1UBL - chains S and L; structure by X-ray diffraction, 1.20 A resolution.

== Chain S ==
Molecule: Periplasmic [NiFe] hydrogenase Small subunit
Source organism: Desulfovibrio vulgaris str. 'Miyazaki F'
Notes: EC 1.12.2.1
UniProtKB: P21853 (PHNS_DESVM); residues 1-267 here correspond to UniProt positions 51-317 (UniProt number = residue number + 50)
Chain sequence (267 residues; row label = number of the first residue in the row):
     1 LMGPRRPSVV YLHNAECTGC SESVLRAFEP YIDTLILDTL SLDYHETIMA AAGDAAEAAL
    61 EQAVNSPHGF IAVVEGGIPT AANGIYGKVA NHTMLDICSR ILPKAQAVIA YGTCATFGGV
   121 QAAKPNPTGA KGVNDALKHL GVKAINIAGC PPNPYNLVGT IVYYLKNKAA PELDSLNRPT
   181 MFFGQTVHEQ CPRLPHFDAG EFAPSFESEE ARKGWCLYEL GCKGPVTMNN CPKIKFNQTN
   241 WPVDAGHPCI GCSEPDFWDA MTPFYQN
Bound ions: 4Fe-4S cluster Fe site 1: C17, C20, C114, C150; 4Fe-4S cluster Fe site 2: H188, C191, C216, C222; 3Fe-4S cluster Fe: C231, C249, C252
Ligand contacts:
  - 3Fe-4S cluster (F3S): V187, T227, N229, C231, F236, W241, P242, C249, I250, G251, C252, S253
  - 4Fe-4S cluster (SF4), molecule 1: E16, C17, T18, G19, C20, E75, G112, T113, C114, V120, G149, C150, P151
  - 4Fe-4S cluster (SF4), molecule 2: V187, H188, C191, R193, L194, F197, C216, L217, Y218, C222, G224, P225, V243

== Chain L ==
Molecule: Periplasmic [NiFe] hydrogenase Large subunit
Source organism: Desulfovibrio vulgaris str. 'Miyazaki F'
Notes: EC 1.12.2.1
UniProtKB: P21852 (PHNL_DESVM); numbering as in UniProt (aligned over 19-552)
Chain sequence (534 residues; row label = number of the first residue in the row):
    19 SSYSGPIVVD PVTRIEGHLR IEVEVENGKV KNAYSSSTLF RGLEIILKGR DPRDAQHFTQ
    79 RTCGVCTYTH ALASTRCVDN AVGVHIPKNA TYIRNLVLGA QYLHDHIVHF YHLHALDFVD
   139 VTAALKADPA KAAKVASSIS PRKTTAADLK AVQDKLKTFV ETGQLGPFTN AYFLGGHPAY
   199 YLDPETNLIA TAHYLEALRL QVKAARAMAV FGAKNPHTQF TVVGGVTCYD ALTPQRIAEF
   259 EALWKETKAF VDEVYIPDLL VVAAAYKDWT QYGGTDNFIT FGEFPKDEYD LNSRFFKPGV
   319 VFKRDFKNIK PFDKMQIEEH VRHSWYEGAE ARHPWKGQTQ PKYTDLHGDD RYSWMKAPRY
   379 MGEPMETGPL AQVLIAYSQG HPKVKAVTDA VLAKLGVGPE ALFSTLGRTA ARGIETAVIA
   439 EYVGVMLQEY KDNIAKGDNV ICAPWEMPKQ AEGVGFVNAP RGGLSHWIRI EDGKIGNFQL
   499 VVPSTWTLGP RCDKNKLSPV EASLIGTPVA DAKRPVEILR TVHSFDPCIA CGVH
Curated features (UniProtKB/Swiss-Prot):
  - binding site (Mg(2+)): E62, L498, H552
  - binding site (Ni(2+)): C81, C84, C546, C549
  - binding site (Fe cation): C84, C549
Bound ions: Mg2+: E62, L498, H552; Ni ion: C81, C84, C546, C549 (together with carbon monoxide)
Ligand contacts: carbon monoxide / FNE: E34, C81, V83, C84, T87, H88, A477, P478, R479, L482, V500, P501, S502, C546, C549

== How chain S and chain L interact ==
Pairs across the interface (175):
  L1(S) - Q182(L)
  L1(S) - L183(L)  hydrogen bond (backbone-backbone)
  L1(S) - G184(L)  hydrogen bond (backbone-backbone)
  L1(S) - T187(L)
  M2(S) - Q182(L)
  G3(S) - Q182(L)
  P4(S) - Q182(L)
  R5(S) - Q182(L)
  R6(S) - F177(L)
  R6(S) - T180(L)  hydrogen bond
  R6(S) - Q182(L)  hydrogen bond (backbone-side chain)
  H13(S) - H36(L)  hydrogen bond (backbone-side chain)
  N14(S) - H36(L)
  N14(S) - L57(L)
  A15(S) - L57(L)  hydrophobic
  E16(S) - E34(L)
  E16(S) - H36(L)
  E16(S) - A548(L)
  C17(S) - E34(L)
  C17(S) - R59(L)
  C17(S) - R79(L)
  C17(S) - T80(L)
  C17(S) - C81(L)
  C17(S) - G82(L)  hydrogen bond (backbone-backbone)
  C17(S) - H235(L)
  T18(S) - E34(L)  hydrogen bond
  T18(S) - V83(L)
  G19(S) - G82(L)
  G19(S) - P234(L)
  E22(S) - G82(L)
  E22(S) - V83(L)
  E22(S) - H122(L)
  E22(S) - P234(L)
  S23(S) - P234(L)
  L25(S) - Q219(L)  hydrogen bond (backbone-side chain)
  L25(S) - V220(L)
  R26(S) - H122(L)  hydrogen bond
  R26(S) - Q219(L)  hydrogen bond
  R26(S) - A223(L)
  R26(S) - N233(L)
  F28(S) - R224(L)
  Y31(S) - R217(L)
  D33(S) - R217(L)  salt bridge
  T34(S) - R217(L)  hydrogen bond
  I36(S) - F177(L)
  L37(S) - F177(L)  hydrophobic
  D38(S) - K173(L)  salt bridge
  S41(S) - Q182(L)  hydrogen bond
  L42(S) - G184(L)
  L42(S) - P185(L)
  D43(S) - G184(L)
  Y44(S) - P29(L)
  E46(S) - T31(L)
  E46(S) - R32(L)  hydrogen bond (backbone-backbone)
  E46(S) - H36(L)  salt bridge
  T47(S) - R32(L)
  T47(S) - I33(L)
  T47(S) - L131(L)
  I48(S) - R32(L)
  M49(S) - T31(L)
  M49(S) - R32(L)  hydrogen bond (backbone-side chain)
  M49(S) - P185(L)
  A50(S) - R32(L)  hydrogen bond (backbone-side chain)
  A50(S) - L134(L)  hydrophobic
  A50(S) - P185(L)  hydrogen bond (backbone-backbone)
  A50(S) - A189(L)  hydrophobic
  A51(S) - T31(L)  hydrogen bond (backbone-side chain)
  A51(S) - T187(L)
  A51(S) - N188(L)
  A52(S) - V27(L)  hydrophobic
  A52(S) - P29(L)
  A52(S) - T31(L)
  A52(S) - Y190(L)  hydrogen bond (backbone-side chain)
  G53(S) - V27(L)
  G53(S) - D28(L)
  G53(S) - P29(L)  hydrogen bond (backbone-backbone)
  A55(S) - N188(L)
  A58(S) - N188(L)
  A59(S) - T187(L)
  A59(S) - N188(L)  hydrogen bond (backbone-side chain)
  Q62(S) - T187(L)
  I85(S) - Y361(L)  hydrophobic
  Y86(S) - T56(L)
  Y86(S) - L57(L)
  Y86(S) - F58(L)  hydrogen bond (backbone-backbone)
  Y86(S) - W372(L)  hydrophobic
  G87(S) - T56(L)
  G87(S) - L57(L)
  K88(S) - T56(L)  hydrogen bond (backbone-side chain)
  K88(S) - Y361(L)  hydrogen bond
  K88(S) - D363(L)  salt bridge
  V89(S) - D28(L)
  V89(S) - H36(L)
  A90(S) - D28(L)  hydrogen bond (backbone-side chain)
  N91(S) - D28(L)
  N91(S) - R38(L)
  N91(S) - L364(L)
  M94(S) - H36(L)
  V120(S) - I64(L)
  Q121(S) - R59(L)
  Q121(S) - I64(L)
  A123(S) - I64(L)
  A123(S) - R68(L)
  K124(S) - I64(L)
  K124(S) - R68(L)  hydrogen bond (backbone-side chain)
  P125(S) - I63(L)  hydrophobic
  P125(S) - I64(L)
  P127(S) - R59(L)
  P127(S) - I64(L)
  T128(S) - F58(L)
  T128(S) - R59(L)
  C150(S) - R79(L)  hydrogen bond (backbone-side chain)
  C150(S) - K232(L)
  C150(S) - H235(L)  hydrogen bond (backbone-side chain)
  P151(S) - P234(L)
  P151(S) - H235(L)
  F206(S) - V240(L)  hydrophobic
  F206(S) - T245(L)
  F206(S) - Y247(L)  hydrogen bond (backbone-side chain)
  F206(S) - C460(L)  hydrophobic
  E207(S) - Y247(L)
  E207(S) - C460(L)
  E207(S) - P462(L)
  S208(S) - Y247(L)
  A211(S) - Y247(L)
  R212(S) - Y247(L)
  R212(S) - L250(L)
  R212(S) - N457(L)  hydrogen bond (side chain-backbone)
  F236(S) - K232(L)
  N237(S) - R224(L)  hydrogen bond (backbone-side chain)
  N237(S) - A227(L)
  N237(S) - K232(L)
  N237(S) - N233(L)  hydrogen bond (side chain-backbone)
  Q238(S) - R224(L)
  T239(S) - R224(L)
  T239(S) - A227(L)
  T239(S) - R254(L)  hydrogen bond
  T239(S) - E257(L)  hydrogen bond
  N240(S) - A227(L)  hydrogen bond (side chain-backbone)
  N240(S) - V228(L)  hydrogen bond (side chain-backbone)
  N240(S) - A231(L)
  N240(S) - R254(L)  hydrogen bond
  W241(S) - A231(L)  hydrogen bond (backbone-backbone)
  P242(S) - A231(L)  hydrophobic
  P242(S) - K232(L)
  P242(S) - Q237(L)
  A245(S) - A231(L)  hydrophobic
  A245(S) - T245(L)  hydrogen bond (backbone-side chain)
  A245(S) - C246(L)  hydrogen bond (backbone-backbone)
  G246(S) - T245(L)
  H247(S) - H75(L)
  H247(S) - Q237(L)
  H247(S) - T239(L)
  H247(S) - V240(L)
  H247(S) - T245(L)
  P248(S) - Q237(L)  hydrogen bond (backbone-side chain)
  C249(S) - Q237(L)
  I250(S) - Q237(L)
  W258(S) - R68(L)  hydrogen bond (backbone-side chain)
  W258(S) - H75(L)
  W258(S) - F76(L)  hydrophobic
  W258(S) - R79(L)
  D259(S) - R68(L)  salt bridge
  T262(S) - R68(L)
  T262(S) - D72(L)
  P263(S) - D69(L)
  P263(S) - D72(L)
  F264(S) - D72(L)  hydrogen bond (backbone-side chain)
  F264(S) - H75(L)
  F264(S) - F76(L)  hydrophobic
  Y265(S) - R71(L)
  Y265(S) - Q74(L)  hydrogen bond
  Y265(S) - H75(L)
  Y265(S) - T239(L)
  Y265(S) - V240(L)
Other interface residues (no listed pair), chain S (88 interface residues in all): A27, I32, A56, E57, P79, D244, Q266
Other interface residues (no listed pair), chain L (84 interface residues in all): G35, G60, L61, H130, G181, F186, F191, L213, L216, F229, D248, P359, V458, L537

== Overview ==
The interface between chain S and chain L involves 88 residues on one side and 84 on the other; the contacts
include 43 hydrogen bonds and 5 salt bridges. Polar pairs include D33(S)-R217(L), D38(S)-K173(L) and
E46(S)-H36(L). Chain S binds 4Fe-4S cluster and 3Fe-4S cluster.
Here chain S is Periplasmic [NiFe] hydrogenase Small subunit and chain L is Periplasmic [NiFe] hydrogenase
Large subunit, both from Desulfovibrio vulgaris str. 'Miyazaki F'. Entry 1UBL (Three-dimensional Structure of
The Carbon Monoxide Complex of [NiFe]hydrogenase From Desulufovibrio vulgaris Miyazaki F) was determined by
X-ray diffraction (same publication as 1UBH, 1UBJ, 1UBK, 1UBM, 1UBO, 1UBR, 1UBT and 1UBU).
